PDB entry 8FCQ | electron microscopy, 3.93 A resolution | chains F and G of the 7 polymer chains in the assembly

[Chain F]
Protein: Transitional endoplasmic reticulum ATPase
Source organism: Homo sapiens
Notes: EC 3.6.4.6
UniProt: P55072 (TERA_HUMAN); residues 1-806 here = UniProt positions 1-806
Chain sequence (806 residues; numbered 1 to 806; the number before each row is that of its first residue):
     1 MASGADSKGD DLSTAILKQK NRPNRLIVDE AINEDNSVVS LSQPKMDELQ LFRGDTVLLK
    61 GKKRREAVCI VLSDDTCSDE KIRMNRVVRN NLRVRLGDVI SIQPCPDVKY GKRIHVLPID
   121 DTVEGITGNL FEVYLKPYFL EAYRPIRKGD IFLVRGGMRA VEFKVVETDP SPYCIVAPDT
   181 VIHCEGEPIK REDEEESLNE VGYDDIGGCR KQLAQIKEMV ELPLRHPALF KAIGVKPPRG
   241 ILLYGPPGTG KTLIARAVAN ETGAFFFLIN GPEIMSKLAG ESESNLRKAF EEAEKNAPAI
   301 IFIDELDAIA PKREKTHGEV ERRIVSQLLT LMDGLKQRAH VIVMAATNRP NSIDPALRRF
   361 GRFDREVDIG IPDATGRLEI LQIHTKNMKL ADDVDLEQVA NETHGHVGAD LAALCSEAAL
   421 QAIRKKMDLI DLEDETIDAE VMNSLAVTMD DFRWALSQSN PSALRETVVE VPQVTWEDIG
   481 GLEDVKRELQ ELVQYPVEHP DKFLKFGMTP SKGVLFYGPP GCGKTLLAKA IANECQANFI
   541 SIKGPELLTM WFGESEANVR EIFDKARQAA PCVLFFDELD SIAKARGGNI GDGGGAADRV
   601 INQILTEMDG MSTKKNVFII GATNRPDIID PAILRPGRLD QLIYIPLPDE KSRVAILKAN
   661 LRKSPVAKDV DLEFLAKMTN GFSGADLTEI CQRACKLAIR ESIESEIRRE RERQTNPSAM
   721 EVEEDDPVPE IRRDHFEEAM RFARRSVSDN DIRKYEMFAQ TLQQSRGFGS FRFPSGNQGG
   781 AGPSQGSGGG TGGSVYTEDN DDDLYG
Not modelled in the structure: 1-22, 708-727, 764-806
Ligand contacts:
  - ADP (adenosine-5'-diphosphate), molecule 1: Asp-205, Ile-206, Gly-207, Gly-208, Gly-248, Thr-249, Gly-250, Lys-251, Thr-252, Leu-253, Ile-380, His-384, Gly-408, Ala-409, Ala-412
  - ADP, molecule 2: Asp-478, Ile-479, Gly-480, Leu-482, Pro-520, Gly-521, Cys-522, Gly-523, Lys-524, Thr-525, Leu-526, Ile-656, Asn-660, Gly-684, Ala-685, Thr-688
Curated features (UniProtKB/Swiss-Prot):
  - region: Thr-797 to Gly-806 (Interaction with UBXN6)
  - motif: Asp-802 to Gly-806 (PIM motif)
  - binding site (ATP): Pro-247 to Leu-253, Asn-348, His-384, Gly-521 to Leu-526
  - modified residue: Ala-2 (N-acetylalanine), Ser-3 (Phosphoserine), Ser-7 (Phosphoserine), Ser-13 (Phosphoserine), Ser-37 (Phosphoserine), Lys-315 (N6,N6,N6-trimethyllysine), Thr-436 (Phosphothreonine), Ser-462 (Phosphoserine), Lys-502 (N6-acetyllysine), Lys-505 (N6-acetyllysine), Lys-668 (N6-acetyllysine), Ser-702 (Phosphoserine), Lys-754 (N6-acetyllysine), Ser-770 (Phosphoserine), Ser-775 (Phosphoserine), Ser-787 (Phosphoserine), Tyr-805 (Phosphotyrosine)
  - cross-link (Glycyl lysine isopeptide (Lys-Gly)): Lys-8 (interchain with G-Cter in SUMO2), Lys-18 (interchain with G-Cter in SUMO2)
  - natural variant: Arg-95 (R95G: In IBMPFD1), Gly-97 (G97E: In CMT2Y), Ile-126 (I126F: In IBMPFD1; uncertain significance), Arg-155 (R155C: In IBMPFD1; R155H: In FTDALS6 and IBMPFD1; R155L: In IBMPFD1; R155P: In IBMPFD1; R155S: In IBMPFD1), Arg-159 (R159G: In FTDALS6; R159H: In IBMPFD1), Ala-160 (A160T: In IBMPFD1; uncertain significance), Glu-185 (E185K: In CMT2Y), Arg-191 (R191Q: In FTDALS6 and IBMPFD1), Leu-198 (L198W: In IBMPFD1), Ala-232 (A232E: In IBMPFD1), Ile-254 (I254F: In IBMPFD1; uncertain significance), Ile-369 (I369T: In IBMPFD1; uncertain significance), 2 further natural variant entries in UniProt
  - mutagenesis: Phe-52 to Asp-55 (Abolishes interaction with NPLOC4; when associated with A-110), Arg-53 (R53A: Minor effect on affinity for ATP and ADP), Arg-86 (R86A: Strongly increased affinity for ATP. Strongly reduced affinity for ADP), Tyr-110 (Y110A: Abolishes interaction with NPLOC4; when associated with 52-A--A-55), Arg-113 to His-115 (Severely reduced binding to DERL1), Phe-131 (F131R: Severely reduced binding to DERL1), Leu-140 (L140D: Severely reduced binding to DERL1), Asp-179 (D179R: No effect on binding to DERL1), His-183 (H183W: Severely reduced binding to DERL1), Lys-251 (K251Q: Impairs ERAD degradation of HMGCR and does not inhibit interaction with RHBDD1; when associated with Q-524), Glu-305 (E305Q: Defect in ubiquitin-dependent protein degradation by the proteasome; when associated with Q-578), Lys-312 (K312A: Does not affect methylation by VCPKMT), 8 further mutagenesis entries in UniProt

[Chain G]
Protein: UBX domain-containing protein 6
Source organism: Homo sapiens
UniProt: Q9BZV1 (UBXN6_HUMAN); numbering as in UniProt (aligned over 1-441)
Chain sequence (441 residues; numbered 1 to 441; the number before each row is that of its first residue):
     1 MKKFFQEFKA DIKFKSAGPG QKLKESVGEK AHKEKPNQPA PRPPRQGPTN EAQMAAAAAL
    61 ARLEQKQSRA WGPTSQDTIR NQVRKELQAE ATVSGSPEAP GTNVVSEPRE EGSAHLAVPG
   121 VYFTCPLTGA TLRKDQRDAC IKEAILLHFS TDPVAASIMK IYTFNKDQDR VKLGVDTIAK
   181 YLDNIHLHPE EEKYRKIKLQ NKVFQERINC LEGTHEFFEA IGFQKVLLPA QDQEDPEEFY
   241 VLSETTLAQP QSLERHKEQL LAAEPVRAKL DRQRRVFQPS PLASQFELPG DFFNLTAEEI
   301 KREQRLRSEA VERLSVLRTK AMREKEEQRG LRKYNYTLLR VRLPDGCLLQ GTFYARERLG
   361 AVYGFVREAL QSDWLPFELL ASGGQKLSED ENLALNECGL VPSALLTFSW DMAVLEDIKA
   421 AGAEPDSILK PELLSAIEKL L
Not modelled in the structure: 1-48, 69-120
Curated features (UniProtKB/Swiss-Prot):
  - region: Met-1 to Ala-10 (Mediates interaction with LMAN1), Glu-51 to Leu-63 (VCP/p97-interacting motif (VIM))
  - modified residue: Ser-96 (Phosphoserine)
What the authors report for this chain:
  - mutagenesis - E299R/R302E/R307E/E312R: unchanged binding to p97

[Chain F / chain G interface]
Residue-residue contacts - 87 pairs, chain F then chain G:
  Arg-25(F) with Phe-292(G), hydrogen bond (side chain-backbone)
  Ile-27(F) with Glu-303(G)
  Gln-43(F) with Tyr-334(G); Pro-402(G); Ser-403(G)
  Asp-47(F) with Tyr-334(G), hydrogen bond
  Gln-50(F) with Arg-340(G), hydrogen bond (backbone-side chain)
  Leu-51(F) with Arg-340(G)
  Phe-52(F) with Leu-338(G); Leu-339(G); Arg-340(G); Ser-403(G); Ala-404(G); Leu-405(G)
  Arg-53(F) with Ser-382(G); Val-401(G), hydrogen bond (side chain-backbone); Pro-402(G); Ser-403(G); Ala-404(G); Leu-405(G), hydrogen bond (backbone-backbone)
  Gly-54(F) with Ser-382(G); Leu-405(G)
  Asp-55(F) with Arg-340(G), salt bridge; Leu-405(G)
  Lys-60(F) with Leu-288(G); Phe-293(G)
  Gly-61(F) with Phe-293(G)
  Arg-64(F) with Glu-287(G), salt bridge
  Leu-72(F) with Ser-382(G)
  Lys-81(F) with Glu-303(G), salt bridge; Leu-306(G)
  Gly-97(F) with Leu-295(G)
  Val-99(F) with Phe-293(G); Leu-295(G), hydrophobic; Glu-299(G)
  Ser-101(F) with Leu-288(G)
  Gln-103(F) with Ala-283(G), hydrogen bond (side chain-backbone); Ser-284(G), hydrogen bond (side chain-backbone); Gln-285(G); Phe-286(G)
  Pro-104(F) with Ser-284(G)
  Cys-105(F) with Ser-284(G)
  Pro-106(F) with Pro-279(G)
  Asp-107(F) with Pro-279(G); Pro-281(G); Ser-284(G), hydrogen bond
  Val-108(F) with Arg-342(G), hydrogen bond (backbone-side chain)
  Lys-109(F) with Arg-342(G)
  Tyr-110(F) with Arg-342(G); Thr-407(G)
  Glu-141(F) with Gly-384(G)
  Tyr-143(F) with Leu-380(G), hydrophobic
  Tyr-173(F) with Ser-284(G), hydrogen bond
  Asp-179(F) with Lys-419(G), salt bridge
  Lys-211(F) with Leu-314(G)
  Ala-214(F) with Val-311(G)
  Gln-215(F) with Val-311(G)
  Glu-218(F) with Arg-307(G); Ser-308(G), hydrogen bond; Val-311(G)
  Glu-221(F) with Arg-307(G), salt bridge
  Leu-222(F) with Gln-304(G)
  His-226(F) with Leu-295(G); Ile-300(G); Gln-304(G)
  Leu-229(F) with Gln-304(G)
  Val-493(F) with Thr-319(G); Met-322(G)
  Gln-494(F) with Met-322(G)
  Val-497(F) with Arg-318(G); Met-322(G), hydrophobic
  Glu-498(F) with Met-322(G); Lys-325(G), salt bridge
  Glu-534(F) with Lys-320(G)
  Cys-535(F) with Leu-317(G), hydrophobic; Arg-318(G); Thr-319(G); Arg-323(G), hydrogen bond (backbone-side chain)
  Ala-537(F) with Leu-317(G), hydrophobic
  Ala-570(F) with Ser-315(G)
  Pro-571(F) with Leu-314(G); Ser-315(G); Val-316(G); Leu-317(G), hydrophobic
  Asn-616(F) with Ser-315(G), hydrogen bond (side chain-backbone); Val-316(G); Leu-317(G), hydrogen bond (side chain-backbone)
Interface residues without a listed pair, chain F (56 interface residues in all): Pro-23, Lys-62, Ile-70, Glu-80, Ile-100, Arg-210, Lys-217, Gln-490
Interface residues without a listed pair, chain G (51 interface residues in all): Ser-280, Leu-343, Pro-344, Gln-350, Gly-399, Ser-409, Leu-440

[In short]
56 residues of chain F face 51 of chain G across their interface; the contacts include 14 hydrogen bonds and 6
salt bridges. Polar pairs include Asp-55(F)/Arg-340(G), Arg-64(F)/Glu-287(G) and Lys-81(F)/Glu-303(G). Ligands
of chain F: ADP. From the paper: E299R/R302E/R307E/E312R of chain G leave binding to p97 unchanged.
Here chain F is Transitional endoplasmic reticulum ATPase and chain G is UBX domain-containing protein 6, both
from Homo sapiens. Entry 8FCQ (Cryo-EM structure of p97:UBXD1 PUB-in state) was determined by electron
microscopy (same publication as 8FCL, 8FCM, 8FCN, 8FCO, 8FCP, 8FCR and 8FCT).
